PDB entry 6OIB | X-ray diffraction, 2.03 A resolution | chains A and B

[Chain A (and B)]
Name: Sulfide:quinone oxidoreductase, mitochondrial
Organism: Homo sapiens
Notes: EC 1.8.5.-; chain B of this document is another copy of the same molecule, construct and numbering; everything in this record applies to it too
UniProtKB: Q9Y6N5 (SQOR_HUMAN); numbering as in UniProt (aligned over 42-450)
Chain sequence (418 residues; each row starts with the number of its first residue):
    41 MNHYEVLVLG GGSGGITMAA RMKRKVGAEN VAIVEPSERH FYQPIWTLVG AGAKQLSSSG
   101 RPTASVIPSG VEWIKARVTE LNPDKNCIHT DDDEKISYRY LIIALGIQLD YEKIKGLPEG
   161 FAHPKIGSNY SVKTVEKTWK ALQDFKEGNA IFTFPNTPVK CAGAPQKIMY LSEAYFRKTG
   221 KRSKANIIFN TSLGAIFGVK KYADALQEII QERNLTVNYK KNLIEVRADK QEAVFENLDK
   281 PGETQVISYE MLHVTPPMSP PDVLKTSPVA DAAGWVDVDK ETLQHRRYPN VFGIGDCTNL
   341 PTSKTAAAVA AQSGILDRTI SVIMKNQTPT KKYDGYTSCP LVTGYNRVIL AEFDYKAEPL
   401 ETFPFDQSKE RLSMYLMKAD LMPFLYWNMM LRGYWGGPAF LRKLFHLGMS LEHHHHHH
Not modelled in the structure: 448-458 (chain B: 447-458)
Covalent attachments: hydrosulfuric acid (H2S) linked to Cys-201, Cys-379
Differences from the reference sequence: initiating methionine (41); expression tag (451-458)
Residues lining bound ligands:
  - FAD (flavin-adenine dinucleotide): Gly-50, Gly-51, Gly-52, Ser-53, Gly-54, Gly-55, Val-74, Glu-75, Pro-76, Ser-77, Gln-83, Pro-84, Trp-86, Thr-87, Ala-116, Arg-117, Val-118, Ala-144, Leu-145, Gly-146, Asn-169, Tyr-170, Lys-200, Ala-204, Lys-207, Val-303, Ile-334, Gly-335, Asp-336, Lys-344, Thr-345, Ala-346, Ala-347, Val-349, Ser-378, Pro-380, Lys-418
  - hydrosulfuric acid (H2S), molecule 1: Ala-202, Gly-203, Thr-345, Ser-378
  - hydrosulfuric acid (H2S), molecule 2: Lys-207, Thr-345, Ser-378, Pro-380
  - ubiquinone-1 (UQ1), molecule 1: Tyr-82, Pro-84, Ala-346, Ala-347, Ala-350, Tyr-376, Ser-378, Pro-380, Leu-390, Glu-392, Thr-402, Phe-403, Met-417, Met-422, Leu-425, Met-430, Trp-435, Gly-437, Pro-438
  - ubiquinone-1 (UQ1), molecule 2: Gln-247, Ile-250, Gln-251, Leu-255, Thr-256, Val-257, Tyr-259
UniProt features mapped onto this chain:
  - active site (Cysteine persulfide intermediate): Cys-201, Cys-379
  - binding site (FAD): Ser-53, Gly-54, Glu-75, Gln-83, Val-118, Asp-336, Lys-344 to Ala-347
  - modified residue: Lys-173 (N6-acetyllysine), Ser-343 (Phosphoserine)
  - natural variant: Glu-213 (E213K: In SQORD)
What the authors report for this chain:
  - binding site for hydrosulfuric acid: Cys-201, Cys-379
  - conformationally variable residues (side-chain flip): Cys-201
  - catalytic residues: Lys-207 (proposed by the authors, not directly observed)

[How chain A and chain B interact]
Pairs across the interface (34):
  Asp-150(A) / Ala-312(B)
  Glu-152(A) / Arg-327(B)
  Lys-153(A) / Ser-307(B)  hydrogen bond (side chain-backbone)
  Lys-153(A) / Ala-310(B)  hydrogen bond (side chain-backbone)
  Lys-153(A) / Asp-311(B)
  Lys-153(A) / Ala-312(B)
  Lys-153(A) / Arg-327(B)
  Lys-155(A) / Arg-326(B)  hydrogen bond (side chain-backbone)
  Thr-197(A) / Ala-312(B)
  Ile-264(A) / Arg-326(B)
  Glu-276(A) / Lys-320(B)  salt bridge
  Pro-281(A) / Pro-341(B)  hydrophobic
  Pro-281(A) / Tyr-395(B)  hydrophobic
  Gly-282(A) / Glu-321(B)
  Pro-297(A) / Ala-312(B)  hydrophobic
  Met-298(A) / Ala-312(B)
  Ser-299(A) / Ala-312(B)
  Asp-302(A) / Thr-306(B)
  Lys-305(A) / Lys-305(B)
  Thr-306(A) / Asp-302(B)
  Ser-307(A) / Lys-153(B)  hydrogen bond (backbone-side chain)
  Ala-310(A) / Lys-153(B)  hydrogen bond (backbone-side chain)
  Asp-311(A) / Lys-153(B)
  Ala-312(A) / Lys-153(B)
  Ala-312(A) / Thr-197(B)
  Ala-312(A) / Pro-297(B)  hydrophobic
  Ala-312(A) / Ser-299(B)
  Lys-320(A) / Glu-276(B)  salt bridge
  Glu-321(A) / Gly-282(B)
  Arg-326(A) / Lys-155(B)
  Arg-326(A) / Ile-264(B)
  Arg-327(A) / Glu-152(B)
  Pro-341(A) / Pro-281(B)  hydrophobic
  Tyr-395(A) / Pro-281(B)  hydrophobic
Also at the interface, not in a pair above, chain A (28 interface residues in all): Glu-265, Pro-308, Asp-317
Also at the interface, not in a pair above, chain B (28 interface residues in all): Asp-150, Glu-265, Met-298, Pro-308, Asp-317

[Overview]
Chain A and chain B each contribute 28 residues to their interface, with 5 hydrogen bonds and 2 salt bridges.
Polar contacts include Glu-276(A)/Lys-320(B), Lys-153(A)/Ser-307(B) and Lys-153(A)/Ala-310(B). Ligands of
chain A: flavin-adenine dinucleotide and ubiquinone-1. The paper reports the catalytic residue Lys-207(A); a
binding site for hydrosulfuric acid at Cys-201(A) and Cys-379(A).
Both chains are Sulfide:quinone oxidoreductase, mitochondrial (Homo sapiens). Entry 6OIB (Crystal structure of
human Sulfide Quinone Oxidoreductase in complex with coenzyme Q) was determined by X-ray diffraction together
with 6OI5, 6OI6 and 6OIC from the same study.
